PDB entry 9CEE | electron microscopy, 2.89 A resolution | chains O and P of the 28 polymer chains in the assembly

# Chain O (and P)
Protein: Proteasome subunit beta
From: Mycobacterium tuberculosis
Notes: EC 3.4.25.1; chain P of this document is another copy of the same molecule, construct and numbering; everything in this record applies to it too
Reference sequence: P9WHT9 (PSB_MYCTU); residues 1-234 here correspond to UniProt positions 58-291 (UniProt number = residue number + 57)
Sequence (234 residues; numbered 1 to 234; the number before each row is that of its first residue):
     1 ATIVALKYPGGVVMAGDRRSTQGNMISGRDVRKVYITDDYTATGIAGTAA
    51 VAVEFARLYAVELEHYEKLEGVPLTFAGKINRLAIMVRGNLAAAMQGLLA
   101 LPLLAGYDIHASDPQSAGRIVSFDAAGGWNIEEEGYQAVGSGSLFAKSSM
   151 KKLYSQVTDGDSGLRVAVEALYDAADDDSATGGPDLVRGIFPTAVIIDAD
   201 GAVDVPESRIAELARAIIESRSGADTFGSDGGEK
Not modelled in the structure: 92-98, 223-234
Differences from the reference sequence: engineered mutation Ala-1 (Thr58 in P9WHT9)
Reported in the primary citation:
  - conformationally variable residues (order/disorder transition): Ala-92 to Leu-98
  - catalytic residues: Asp-17, Lys-33 (citing earlier work)
  - mutagenesis - V53Q: increased catalytic activity
  - mutagenesis - Y35F: decreased catalytic activity
  - mutagenesis - A92G/A93G/A94G, A100S: abolished catalytic activity
  - mutagenesis - T1A: decreased catalytic activity (citing earlier work)

# How chain O and chain P interact
Contacting residue pairs (23; chain O residue first):
  Asn-24(O) with Asp-178(P); Ser-179(P), hydrogen bond (backbone-backbone)
  Met-25(O) with Phe-145(P), hydrophobic; Asp-177(P)
  Ile-26(O) with Asp-176(P); Asp-177(P), hydrogen bond (backbone-backbone)
  Arg-29(O) with Asp-176(P), hydrogen bond (side chain-backbone); Asp-177(P), salt bridge
  Phe-145(O) with Met-25(P), hydrophobic
  Asp-176(O) with Ile-26(P); Arg-29(P), hydrogen bond (backbone-side chain); Arg-188(P), salt bridge
  Asp-177(O) with Met-25(P); Ile-26(P), hydrogen bond (backbone-backbone); Arg-29(P), salt bridge
  Asp-178(O) with Asn-24(P)
  Ser-179(O) with Asn-24(P), hydrogen bond (backbone-backbone); Ser-179(P)
  Val-187(O) with Arg-221(P); Ser-222(P)
  Arg-188(O) with Asp-176(P), salt bridge
  Arg-221(O) with Val-187(P)
  Ser-222(O) with Val-187(P)
Interface residues without a listed pair, chain O (17 interface residues in all): Gly-23, Tyr-172, Ala-180, Ile-218
Interface residues without a listed pair, chain P (17 interface residues in all): Gly-23, Tyr-172, Ala-180, Ile-218

# Summary
The chain O/chain P interface involves 17 residues from each chain; the contacts include 6 hydrogen bonds and
4 salt bridges. Among the polar pairs are Arg-29(O)/Asp-177(P), Asp-176(O)/Arg-188(P) and
Arg-29(O)/Asp-176(P). The paper reports catalytic residues Asp-17(O) and Lys-33(O); Y35F and T1A of chain O
reduce catalytic activity; 5 substitutions were tested in all.
Both chains are Proteasome subunit beta (Mycobacterium tuberculosis). Entry 9CEE (20S Proteasome core particle
beta-T1A mutant auto-inhibited state (Frame 1)) was determined by electron microscopy (same publication as
9CE5, 9CE7, 9CE8, 9CEB and 9CEG).
